PDB entry 6DD9 | X-ray diffraction, 2.30 A resolution | chains A and B of the 4 polymer chains in the assembly

[Chain A (and B)]
Protein: Synaptonemal complex protein 3
From: Mus musculus
Notes: chain B of this document is another copy of the same molecule, construct and numbering; everything in this record applies to it too
UniProt: A2RSE7 (A2RSE7_MOUSE); numbering as in UniProt (aligned over 105-248)
Chain sequence (144 residues; each row starts with the number of its first residue):
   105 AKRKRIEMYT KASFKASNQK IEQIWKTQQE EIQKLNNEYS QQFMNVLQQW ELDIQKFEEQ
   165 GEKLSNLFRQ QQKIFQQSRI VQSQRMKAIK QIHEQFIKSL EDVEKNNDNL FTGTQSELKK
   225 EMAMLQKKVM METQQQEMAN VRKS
Disordered / not traced: 105-110, 239-248 (chain B: 105-111, 239-248)
Modified positions: Mse112, Mse148, Mse190, Mse226, Mse228, Mse234, Mse235 (selenomethionine; parent Met); Mse242 (selenomethionine)

[How chain A and chain B interact]
Residue-residue contacts (67; chain A residue first):
  T114(A) - Q230(B)
  T114(A) - Mse234(B)
  K115(A) - Q230(B)
  F118(A) - Mse226(B)
  F118(A) - L229(B)  hydrophobic
  F118(A) - Q230(B)
  K119(A) - K223(B)
  S121(A) - Mse226(B)
  N122(A) - L222(B)
  N122(A) - K223(B)
  N122(A) - Mse226(B)
  I125(A) - L222(B)  hydrophobic
  I125(A) - Mse226(B)  hydrophobic
  E126(A) - Q219(B)  hydrogen bond
  Q137(A) - E208(B)  hydrogen bond
  N140(A) - L204(B)
  Y143(A) - H197(B)
  S144(A) - H197(B)  hydrogen bond
  S144(A) - I201(B)
  F147(A) - I193(B)  hydrophobic
  F147(A) - H197(B)
  Mse148(A) - H197(B)
  Mse148(A) - E198(B)
  L151(A) - I193(B)  hydrophobic
  L151(A) - K194(B)
  W154(A) - Q186(B)
  W154(A) - Mse190(B)  hydrophobic
  E155(A) - Mse190(B)
  I158(A) - Q186(B)
  I158(A) - S187(B)
  F161(A) - F179(B)
  E162(A) - R183(B)  salt bridge
  G165(A) - F179(B)
  L168(A) - F172(B)
  S169(A) - Q176(B)
  F172(A) - S169(B)
  F172(A) - F172(B)  hydrophobic
  Q176(A) - S169(B)  hydrogen bond
  Q176(A) - R173(B)
  F179(A) - F161(B)  hydrophobic
  R183(A) - E162(B)  salt bridge
  Mse190(A) - L151(B)
  Mse190(A) - E155(B)
  I193(A) - L151(B)  hydrophobic
  K194(A) - L151(B)
  K194(A) - E155(B)  salt bridge
  H197(A) - Y143(B)
  H197(A) - S144(B)  hydrogen bond
  H197(A) - F147(B)
  H197(A) - Mse148(B)
  I201(A) - S144(B)
  L204(A) - N140(B)
  E208(A) - Q137(B)
  T218(A) - W129(B)
  Q219(A) - E126(B)
  Q219(A) - W129(B)
  Q219(A) - K130(B)
  L222(A) - N122(B)
  K223(A) - N122(B)
  K223(A) - E126(B)
  Mse226(A) - F118(B)
  Mse226(A) - N122(B)
  Mse226(A) - I125(B)  hydrophobic
  L229(A) - F118(B)  hydrophobic
  Q230(A) - K115(B)
  Q230(A) - F118(B)
  Mse234(A) - T114(B)
Also at the interface, not in a pair above, chain A (48 interface residues in all): E111, K130, Q133, Q186, N211, D212
Also at the interface, not in a pair above, chain B (48 interface residues in all): S121, W154, I158, G165, E166, R189, N211

[In short]
The chain A/chain B interface involves 48 residues from each chain; the contacts include 5 hydrogen bonds and
3 salt bridges. Polar pairs include E162(A)-R183(B), K194(A)-E155(B) and E126(A)-Q219(B).
Both chains are Synaptonemal complex protein 3 (Mus musculus). Entry 6DD9 (Structure of mouse SYCP3, P1 form)
was determined by X-ray diffraction, deposited together with 6DD8.
